PDB entry 8IZB | electron microscopy, 3.06 A resolution | chains A and B of the 5 polymer chains in the assembly

Chain A:
Protein: Guanine nucleotide-binding protein G(s) subunit alpha isoforms short
Organism: Homo sapiens
UniProt: P63092 (GNAS2_HUMAN); residue numbers follow UniProt; this construct covers 1-66, 205-253, 264-394
Chain sequence (246 residues; row label = number of the first residue in the row; note: 148 numbers in that range are skipped by the numbering (no residue carries them; nothing is unmodelled there)):
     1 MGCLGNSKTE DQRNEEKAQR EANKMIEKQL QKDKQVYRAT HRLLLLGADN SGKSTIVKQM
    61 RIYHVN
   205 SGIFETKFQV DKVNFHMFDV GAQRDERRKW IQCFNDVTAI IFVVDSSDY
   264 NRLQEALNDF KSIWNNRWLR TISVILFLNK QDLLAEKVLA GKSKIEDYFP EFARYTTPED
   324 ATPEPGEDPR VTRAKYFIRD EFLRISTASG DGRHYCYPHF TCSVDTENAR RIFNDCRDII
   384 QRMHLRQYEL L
Not modelled in the structure: 1-8, 59-61
Differences from the reference sequence: engineered mutation Met25 (Lys in P63092), Asp49 (Gly in P63092), Asn50 (Glu in P63092), Tyr63 (Leu in P63092), Ala226 (Gly in P63092), Asp249 (Ala in P63092), Asp252 (Ser in P63092), Asp272 (Leu in P63092), Ser366 (Ala in P63092), Ala372 (Ile in P63092), Ile375 (Val in P63092)

Chain B:
Protein: Guanine nucleotide-binding protein G(I)/G(S)/G(T) subunit beta-1
Organism: Homo sapiens
UniProt: P62873 (GBB1_HUMAN); residues 2-340 here = UniProt positions 2-340
Chain sequence (376 residues; row label = number of the first residue in the row; numbers below 1 keep their minus sign (Met-9 is residue -9)):
    -9 MHHHHHHGSS GSELDQLRQE AEQLKNQIRD ARKACADATL SQITNNIDPV GRIQMRTRRT
    51 LRGHLAKIYA MHWGTDSRLL VSASQDGKLI IWDSYTTNKV HAIPLRSSWV MTCAYAPSGN
   111 YVACGGLDNI CSIYNLKTRE GNVRVSRELA GHTGYLSCCR FLDDNQIVTS SGDTTCALWD
   171 IETGQQTTTF TGHTGDVMSL SLAPDTRLFV SGACDASAKL WDVREGMCRQ TFTGHESDIN
   231 AICFFPNGNA FATGSDDATC RLFDLRADQE LMTYSHDNII CGITSVSFSK SGRLLLAGYD
   291 DFNCNVWDAL KADRAGVLAG HDNRVSCLGV TDDGMAVATG SWDSFLKIWN GSSGGGGSGG
   351 GGSSGVSGWR LFKKIS
Not modelled in the structure: -9 to 1, 344-366
Differences from the reference sequence: initiating methionine (-9); expression tag (-8 to 1, 341-366)

Chain A / chain B interface:
Residue-residue contacts (61):
  Glu16(A) - Thr86(B)
  Gln19(A) - Asp83(B)  hydrogen bond
  Gln19(A) - Thr86(B)
  Gln19(A) - Asn88(B)
  Asn23(A) - Asn88(B)  hydrogen bond
  Asn23(A) - Lys89(B)  hydrogen bond (side chain-backbone)
  Ile26(A) - Lys89(B)
  Ile26(A) - Val90(B)
  Ile26(A) - His91(B)
  Ile26(A) - Ala92(B)  hydrophobic
  Glu27(A) - Lys89(B)  salt bridge
  Leu30(A) - Lys78(B)
  Leu30(A) - Lys89(B)
  Asp33(A) - Lys78(B)  salt bridge
  Lys34(A) - Leu55(B)
  Tyr37(A) - Leu55(B)
  Tyr37(A) - Ala56(B)
  Tyr37(A) - Asp76(B)
  Arg38(A) - Leu55(B)
  Asn66(A) - Arg96(B)
  Asn66(A) - Ser97(B)
  Ser205(A) - Asp118(B)  hydrogen bond (side chain-backbone)
  Ile207(A) - Trp99(B)
  Ile207(A) - Leu117(B)  hydrophobic
  Phe222(A) - Trp99(B)
  Ala226(A) - Asn119(B)  hydrogen bond (backbone-side chain)
  Ala226(A) - Thr143(B)
  Gln227(A) - Leu117(B)
  Gln227(A) - Asn119(B)  hydrogen bond
  Gln227(A) - Gly144(B)
  Gln227(A) - Tyr145(B)  hydrogen bond (side chain-backbone)
  Arg228(A) - Gly162(B)  hydrogen bond (side chain-backbone)
  Arg228(A) - Thr164(B)
  Arg228(A) - Asp186(B)  salt bridge
  Glu230(A) - Asp186(B)
  Arg232(A) - Cys204(B)  hydrogen bond (side chain-backbone)
  Arg232(A) - Asp228(B)  salt bridge
  Lys233(A) - Tyr145(B)
  Lys233(A) - Met188(B)
  Lys233(A) - Cys204(B)
  Lys233(A) - Asp228(B)  salt bridge
  Lys233(A) - Asn230(B)  hydrogen bond
  Lys233(A) - Asp246(B)  salt bridge
  Trp234(A) - Leu117(B)  hydrophobic
  Trp234(A) - Tyr145(B)
  Gln236(A) - Lys57(B)
  Gln236(A) - Tyr59(B)
  Gln236(A) - Arg314(B)  hydrogen bond
  Gln236(A) - Trp332(B)
  Cys237(A) - Lys57(B)  hydrogen bond (backbone-side chain)
  Cys237(A) - Tyr59(B)
  Cys237(A) - Trp99(B)
  Cys237(A) - Met101(B)  hydrophobic
  Phe238(A) - Trp99(B)  hydrophobic
  Phe238(A) - Leu117(B)  hydrophobic
  Asn239(A) - Lys57(B)  hydrogen bond
  Asn239(A) - Trp332(B)
  Asp240(A) - Lys57(B)
  Trp281(A) - Asp290(B)
  Trp281(A) - Arg314(B)
  Trp281(A) - Trp332(B)  hydrophobic
Interface residues without a listed pair, chain A (29 interface residues in all): Arg20, Arg280
Interface residues without a listed pair, chain B (43 interface residues in all): Arg52, Gly53, Arg68, Gln75, Ile80, Ile120, Asp163, Gly185, Phe292

Summary:
29 residues of chain A and 43 residues of chain B are in contact, with 13 hydrogen bonds and 6 salt bridges.
Among the polar pairs are Glu27(A)-Lys89(B), Asp33(A)-Lys78(B) and Arg228(A)-Asp186(B).
Chain A is Guanine nucleotide-binding protein G(s) subunit alpha isoforms short and chain B is Guanine
nucleotide-binding protein G(I)/G(S)/G(T) subunit beta-1, both from Homo sapiens; the structure,
Lysophosphatidylserine receptor GPR174-Gs complex, was determined by electron microscopy together with 8WRB
from the same study.
